PDB entry 3EWV | X-ray diffraction, 2.60 A resolution | chains A and E

== Chain A ==
Protein: Calmodulin
Source organism: Homo sapiens
UniProt: P62158 (CALM_HUMAN); residues 1-148 here correspond to UniProt positions 2-149 (UniProt number = residue number + 1)
Chain sequence (154 residues; numbered -5 to 148; the number before each row is that of its first residue; numbers below 1 keep their minus sign (His-5 is residue -5)):
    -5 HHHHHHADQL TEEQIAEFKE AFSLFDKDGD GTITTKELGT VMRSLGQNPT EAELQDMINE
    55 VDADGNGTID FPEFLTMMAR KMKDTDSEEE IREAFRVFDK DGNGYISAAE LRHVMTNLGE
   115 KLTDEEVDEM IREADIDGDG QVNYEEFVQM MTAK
Disordered / not traced: -5 to 3
Construct notes: expression tag (-5 to 0)
Bound ions: Ca2+ site 1: Asp20, Asp22, Asp24, Thr26, Glu31; Ca2+ site 2: Asp56, Asp58, Asn60, Thr62, Glu67; Ca2+ site 3: Asp93, Asp95, Asn97, Tyr99, Glu104; Ca2+ site 4: Asp129, Asp131, Asp133, Gln135, Glu140

== Chain E ==
Protein: Tumor necrosis factor receptor superfamily member 16
Notes: fragment: Helix5 of death domain
UniProt: P08138 (TNR16_HUMAN); residues 394-410 here correspond to UniProt positions 396-412 (UniProt number = residue number + 2)
Chain sequence (17 residues; numbered 394 to 410; the number before each row is that of its first residue):
   394 ATLDALLAAL RRIQRAD

== Interface between chain A and chain E ==
Pairs across the interface (42; chain A residue first):
  Glu11(A) - Thr395(E)
  Phe12(A) - Ala398(E)  hydrophobic
  Glu14(A) - Ala394(E)
  Phe19(A) - Ala402(E)  hydrophobic
  Phe19(A) - Leu403(E)  hydrophobic
  Leu32(A) - Ile406(E)  hydrophobic
  Met36(A) - Gln407(E)
  Leu39(A) - Leu403(E)  hydrophobic
  Gln41(A) - Gln407(E)
  Asp50(A) - Ala409(E)
  Met51(A) - Ile406(E)
  Met51(A) - Gln407(E)
  Glu54(A) - Ala409(E)
  Glu54(A) - Asp410(E)
  Phe68(A) - Ala402(E)  hydrophobic
  Met71(A) - Arg405(E)  hydrogen bond (backbone-side chain)
  Met71(A) - Ile406(E)
  Met72(A) - Ala398(E)
  Met72(A) - Ala401(E)  hydrophobic
  Met72(A) - Ala402(E)  hydrophobic
  Met72(A) - Arg405(E)  hydrogen bond (backbone-side chain)
  Ala73(A) - Arg405(E)
  Arg74(A) - Arg405(E)
  Lys75(A) - Arg405(E)
  Thr79(A) - Arg404(E)
  Asp80(A) - Arg404(E)
  Glu84(A) - Arg404(E)  salt bridge
  Phe92(A) - Leu399(E)  hydrophobic
  Phe92(A) - Leu400(E)  hydrophobic
  Met109(A) - Leu399(E)  hydrophobic
  Met124(A) - Ala394(E)
  Met124(A) - Thr395(E)
  Met124(A) - Leu396(E)
  Glu127(A) - Thr395(E)
  Glu127(A) - Leu396(E)  hydrogen bond (side chain-backbone)
  Glu127(A) - Asp397(E)  hydrogen bond (side chain-backbone)
  Ala128(A) - Leu396(E)  hydrophobic
  Phe141(A) - Leu400(E)  hydrophobic
  Met144(A) - Leu396(E)  hydrophobic
  Met144(A) - Asp397(E)
  Met144(A) - Leu400(E)  hydrophobic
  Met145(A) - Arg404(E)
Other interface residues (no listed pair), chain A (33 interface residues in all): Ala15, Val35, Val55, Ile63, Leu112
Other interface residues (no listed pair), chain E (17 interface residues in all): Arg408

== In short ==
The interface between chain A and chain E involves 33 residues on one side and 17 on the other, with 4
hydrogen bonds and 1 salt bridge. Polar pairs include Glu84(A)-Arg404(E), Met71(A)-Arg405(E) and
Met72(A)-Arg405(E). Asp20(A), Asp22(A), Asp24(A), Thr26(A) and Glu31(A) form the Ca2+ site 1.
Here chain A is Calmodulin (Homo sapiens) and chain E is Tumor necrosis factor receptor superfamily member 16.
Entry 3EWV (Crystal Structure of calmodulin complexed with a peptide) was determined by X-ray diffraction
together with 3EWT from the same study.
